4GBC - chains B and D of the 4 polymer chains in the assembly; structure by X-ray diffraction, 1.78 A resolution.

== Chain B (and D) ==
Protein: Insulin B chain
Organism: Homo sapiens
Notes: chain D of this document is another copy of the same molecule, construct and numbering; everything in this record applies to it too
UniProtKB: P01308 (INS_HUMAN); residues 1-30 here correspond to UniProt positions 25-54 (UniProt number = residue number + 24)
Amino-acid sequence (30 residues; each row starts with the number of its first residue):
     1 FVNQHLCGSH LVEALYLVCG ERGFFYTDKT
Not modelled in the structure: 30 (chain D: fully traced)
Sequence notes: variant Asp28 (Pro52 in P01308)
Ion coordination: Zn2+ near His10 (its only coordinating residue here)
Residues lining bound ligands:
  - m-cresol (CRS), molecule 1: Val2, His5, Leu6, Cys7, His10, Leu11, Ala14
  - m-cresol (CRS), molecule 2: Tyr26, Thr27, Asp28, Lys29

== Chain B / chain D interface ==
Contacting residue pairs (30; chain B residue first):
  His5(B) - Tyr16(D)  hydrogen bond (backbone-side chain)
  Gly8(B) - Tyr16(D)
  Ser9(B) - Glu13(D)  hydrogen bond
  Ser9(B) - Tyr16(D)
  Val12(B) - Val12(D)
  Val12(B) - Tyr16(D)  hydrophobic
  Val12(B) - Phe24(D)  hydrophobic
  Glu13(B) - Glu13(D)
  Tyr16(B) - Gly8(D)
  Tyr16(B) - Ser9(D)
  Tyr16(B) - Tyr26(D)
  Tyr16(B) - Asp28(D)
  Gly20(B) - Asp28(D)
  Glu21(B) - Thr27(D)
  Glu21(B) - Asp28(D)
  Glu21(B) - Lys29(D)  salt bridge
  Gly23(B) - Tyr26(D)
  Phe24(B) - Val12(D)  hydrophobic
  Phe24(B) - Phe24(D)  hydrophobic
  Phe24(B) - Phe25(D)
  Phe24(B) - Tyr26(D)  hydrogen bond (backbone-backbone)
  Phe25(B) - Phe24(D)
  Phe25(B) - Phe25(D)  hydrophobic
  Tyr26(B) - Tyr16(D)  hydrophobic
  Tyr26(B) - Gly23(D)
  Tyr26(B) - Phe24(D)  hydrogen bond (backbone-backbone)
  Thr27(B) - Arg22(D)
  Thr27(B) - Gly23(D)
  Thr27(B) - Phe24(D)
  Lys29(B) - Glu21(D)
Also at the interface, not in a pair above, chain B (15 interface residues in all): Gln4
Also at the interface, not in a pair above, chain D (15 interface residues in all): Leu17

== Overview ==
The chain B/chain D interface involves 15 residues from each chain; the contacts include 4 hydrogen bonds and
1 salt bridge. Polar pairs include Glu21(B)-Lys29(D), His5(B)-Tyr16(D) and Ser9(B)-Glu13(D). Bound to chain B:
m-cresol.
Both chains are Insulin B chain (Homo sapiens). Entry 4GBC (Crystal structure of aspart insulin at pH 6.5) was
determined by X-ray diffraction (same publication as 4GBI, 4GBK, 4GBL and 4GBN).
